Entry 6Q8W (X-ray diffraction, 3.40 A resolution); this record covers chains 1 and 3 of the 16 polymer chains in the assembly.

== Chain 1 ==
Protein: NADH-quinone oxidoreductase subunit 1
Source organism: Thermus thermophilus (strain HB8 / ATCC 27634 / DSM 579)
Notes: EC 1.6.5.11
UniProt: Q56222 (NQO1_THET8); residue numbers follow UniProt; this construct covers 1-438
Chain sequence (438 residues; each row starts with the number of its first residue):
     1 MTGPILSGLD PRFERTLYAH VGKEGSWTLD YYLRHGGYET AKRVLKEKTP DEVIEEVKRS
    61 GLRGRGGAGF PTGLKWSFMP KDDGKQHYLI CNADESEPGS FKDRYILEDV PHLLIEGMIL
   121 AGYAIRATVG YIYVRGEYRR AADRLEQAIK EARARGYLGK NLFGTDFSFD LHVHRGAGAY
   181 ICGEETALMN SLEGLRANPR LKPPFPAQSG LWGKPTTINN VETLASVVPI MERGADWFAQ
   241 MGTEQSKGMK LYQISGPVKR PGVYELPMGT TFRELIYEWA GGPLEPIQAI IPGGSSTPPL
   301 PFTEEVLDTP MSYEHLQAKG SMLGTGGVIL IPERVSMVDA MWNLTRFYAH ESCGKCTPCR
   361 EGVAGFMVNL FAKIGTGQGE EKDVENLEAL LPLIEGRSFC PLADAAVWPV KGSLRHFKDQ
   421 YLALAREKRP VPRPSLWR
Disordered / not traced: 1
Metal / ion sites: 4Fe-4S cluster Fe: Cys353, Cys356, Cys359
Residues lining bound ligands:
  - FMN (flavin mononucleotide): Gly64, Arg65, Gly66, Ala68, Phe70, Thr72, Lys75, Asn92, Asp94, Tyr180, Ile181, Gly183, Glu184, Glu185, Ile218, Asn219, Asn220, Thr223, Pro401, Leu402
  - 4Fe-4S cluster (SF4): Ile181, Pro199, Ser352, Cys353, Gly354, Lys355, Cys356, Cys359, Ser398, Phe399, Cys400, Leu402, Ala403

== Chain 3 ==
Protein: NADH-quinone oxidoreductase subunit 3
Source organism: Thermus thermophilus (strain HB8 / ATCC 27634 / DSM 579)
Notes: EC 1.6.5.11
UniProt: Q56223 (NQO3_THET8); numbering as in UniProt (aligned over 1-783)
Chain sequence (783 residues; numbered 1 to 783; the number before each row is that of its first residue):
     1 MVRVKVNDRI VEVPPGTSVM DAVFHAGYDV PLFCSEKHLS PIGACRMCLV RIGLPKKGPD
    61 GKPLLNEKGE PEIQWQPKLA ASCVTAVADG MVVDTLSDVV REAQAGMVEF TLLNHPLDCP
   121 TCDKGGACEL QDRTVEYGLY EKYYQKGPLE LPVYTRFEFT RRHVDKHHPL SPFVILDRER
   181 CIHCKRCVRY FEEVPGDEVL DFIERGVHTF IGTMDFGLPS GFSGNITDIC PVGALLDLTA
   241 RFRARNWEME ETPTTCALCP VGCGITADTR SGELLRIRAR EVPEVNEIWI CDAGRFGHEW
   301 ADQNRLKTPL VRKEGRLVEA TWEEAFLALK EGLKEARGEE VGLYLAHDAT LEEGLLASEL
   361 AKALKTPHLD FQGRTAAPAS LFPPASLEDL LQADFALVLG DPTEEAPILH LRLSEFVRDL
   421 KPPHRYNHGT PFADLQIKER MPRRTDKMAL FAPYRAPLMK WAAIHEVHRP GEEREILLAL
   481 LGDKEGSEMV AKAKEAWEKA KNPVLILGAG VLQDTVAAER ARLLAERKGA KVLAMTPAAN
   541 ARGLEAMGVL PGAKGASWDE PGALYAYYGF VPPEEALKGK RFVVMHLSHL HPLAERYAHV
   601 VLPAPTFYEK RGHLVNLEGR VLPLSPAPIE NGEAEGALQV LALLAEALGV RPPFRLHLEA
   661 QKALKARKVP EAMGRLSFRL KELRPKERKG AFYLRPTMWK AHQAVGKAQE AARAELWAHP
   721 ETARAEALPE GAQVAVETPF GRVEARVVHR EDVPKGHLYL SALGPAAGLR VEGRVLVPAG
   781 GEA
Disordered / not traced: 56-72, 144-147, 778-783
Metal / ion sites: 2Fe-2S cluster Fe: Cys45, Cys48, Cys83; 4Fe-4S cluster Fe site 1: His115, Cys119, Cys122, Cys128; 4Fe-4S cluster Fe site 2: Cys181, Cys184, Cys187, Cys230; 4Fe-4S cluster Fe site 3: Cys256, Cys259, Cys263, Cys291
Residues lining bound ligands:
  - 2Fe-2S cluster (FES): Leu32, Phe33, Cys34, Ser35, Gly43, Ala44, Cys45, Arg46, Met47, Cys48, Cys83
  - 4Fe-4S cluster (SF4), molecule 1: His115, Asp118, Cys119, Cys122, Gly125, Cys128, Leu130, Gln131, Arg180, Val232, Gly233
  - 4Fe-4S cluster (SF4), molecule 2: Cys181, Ile182, His183, Cys184, Lys185, Arg186, Cys187, Phe202, Ile211, Cys230, Pro231, Val232, Ala234
  - 4Fe-4S cluster (SF4), molecule 3: Cys256, Leu258, Cys259, Val261, Gly262, Cys263, Ile290, Cys291, Gly294, Pro407, Ile408
Curated features (UniProtKB/Swiss-Prot):
  - binding site ([2Fe-2S] cluster): Cys34, Cys45, Cys48, Cys83
  - binding site ([4Fe-4S] cluster): His115, Cys119, Cys122, Cys128, Cys181, Cys184, Cys187, Cys230, Cys256, Cys259, Cys263, Cys291
  - mutagenesis: Cys256 (C256A: Decreases amount and stability of iron-sulfur center 4), Cys259 (C259A: Decreases amount and stability of iron-sulfur center 4), Cys263 (C263A: Decreases amount and stability of iron-sulfur center 4), Cys291 (C291A: Decreases amount and stability of iron-sulfur center 4)

== Interface between chain 1 and chain 3 ==
Residue-residue contacts (54):
  Leu195(1) with Arg440(3)
  Arg196(1) with Phe202(3); Ile203(3); Glu204(3), hydrogen bond (side chain-backbone); Arg205(3)
  Leu201(1) with Val84(3), hydrophobic
  His350(1) with Arg205(3), hydrogen bond (backbone-side chain)
  Glu351(1) with Arg205(3)
  Ser352(1) with Arg205(3); Gly206(3), hydrogen bond (backbone-backbone)
  Cys353(1) with Arg205(3)
  Lys355(1) with Gly43(3); Ala44(3); His183(3)
  Cys356(1) with Ala44(3)
  Thr357(1) with Ala44(3), hydrogen bond (backbone-backbone); Cys45(3); Thr111(3); Ile182(3); His183(3)
  Pro358(1) with Ala44(3); Arg46(3); Met107(3), hydrophobic
  Arg360(1) with Ile182(3), hydrogen bond (side chain-backbone); His183(3), hydrogen bond; Gly206(3); Val207(3)
  Glu361(1) with Phe110(3); Leu113(3); Asn114(3), hydrogen bond; Arg162(3), salt bridge; His183(3), salt bridge
  Gly362(1) with Phe110(3)
  Ala364(1) with Val207(3), hydrophobic
  Gly365(1) with Phe157(3); Val207(3)
  Phe366(1) with Glu109(3); Phe110(3), hydrophobic; Arg156(3); Phe157(3)
  Asn369(1) with Phe157(3); Phe159(3)
  Leu370(1) with Phe159(3), hydrophobic
  Lys373(1) with Glu158(3), salt bridge; Phe159(3)
  Asn386(1) with Arg156(3), hydrogen bond
  Leu390(1) with Phe110(3), hydrophobic
  Leu393(1) with Phe110(3), hydrophobic
  Gly396(1) with Lys78(3)
  Arg397(1) with Leu49(3); Ala103(3)
  Ser398(1) with Arg46(3)
  Phe399(1) with Gly43(3); Arg46(3)
Other interface residues (no listed pair), chain 1 (33 interface residues in all): Gly178, Asn198, Pro203, Pro204, Gly354, Ile394
Other interface residues (no listed pair), chain 3 (35 interface residues in all): Ile42, Leu79, Gly106, Lys185, Asp201, Thr209, Lys438

== Summary ==
The interface between chain 1 and chain 3 involves 33 residues on one side and 35 on the other, with 8
hydrogen bonds and 3 salt bridges. Among the polar pairs are Glu361(1)-Arg162(3), Glu361(1)-His183(3) and
Lys373(1)-Glu158(3). Bound to chain 1: 4Fe-4S cluster and flavin mononucleotide.
Chain 1 is NADH-quinone oxidoreductase subunit 1 and chain 3 is NADH-quinone oxidoreductase subunit 3, both
from Thermus thermophilus (strain HB8 / ATCC 27634 / DSM 579); the structure, Respiratory complex I from
Thermus thermophilus with bound Aureothin, was determined by X-ray diffraction together with 6I0D, 6I1P, 6Q8O,
6Q8X, 6Y11, 6ZIY and 3 further entries from the same study.
